PDB entry 1VWL | X-ray diffraction, 1.45 A resolution | chains B and M of the 4 polymer chains in the assembly

Chain B:
Molecule: Streptavidin
Organism: Streptomyces avidinii
UniProtKB: P22629 (SAV_STRAV); residues 13-135 here correspond to UniProt positions 37-159 (UniProt number = residue number + 24)
Amino-acid sequence (123 residues; numbered 13 to 135; the number before each row is that of its first residue):
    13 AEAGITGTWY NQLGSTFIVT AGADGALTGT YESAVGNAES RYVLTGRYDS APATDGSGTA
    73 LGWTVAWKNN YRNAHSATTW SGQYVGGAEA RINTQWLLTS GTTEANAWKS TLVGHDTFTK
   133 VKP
UniProt features mapped onto this chain:
  - motif: Arg-59 to Asp-61 (Cell attachment site)
  - binding site (biotin): Tyr-43, Tyr-54, Trp-92, Trp-108, Trp-120

Chain M:
Molecule: Peptide ligand containing hpq
Organism: Bothrops insularis
Amino-acid sequence (9 residues; row label = number of the first residue in the row):
     3 HPQGPP
     1 C
     9 KX
Modified positions: NH2 (amino group) at position 10
Covalently attached groups: pentanoic acid (LEA) linked to Cys-1

Interface between chain B and chain M:
Pairs across the interface (16):
  Leu-25(B) / Gln-5(M)
  Ser-45(B) / Pro-4(M)  hydrogen bond (side chain-backbone)
  Ser-45(B) / Gly-6(M)
  Ala-46(B) / Gly-6(M)
  Ala-46(B) / Pro-7(M)  hydrophobic
  Ala-46(B) / Pro-8(M)
  Val-47(B) / Pro-8(M)  hydrophobic
  Tyr-54(B) / Pro-4(M)
  Trp-79(B) / His-3(M)
  Trp-79(B) / Pro-4(M)  hydrophobic
  Trp-79(B) / Gln-5(M)
  Ser-88(B) / His-3(M)  hydrogen bond
  Thr-90(B) / Gln-5(M)  hydrogen bond
  Trp-108(B) / Gln-5(M)
  Leu-110(B) / His-3(M)
  Leu-110(B) / Gln-5(M)
Also at the interface, not in a pair above, chain B (13 interface residues in all): Ser-27, Ala-86, Trp-92

Overview:
The interface between chain B and chain M involves 13 residues on one side and 6 on the other, with 3 hydrogen
bonds. Polar pairs include Ser-45(B)/Pro-4(M), Ser-88(B)/His-3(M) and Thr-90(B)/Gln-5(M). Covalently linked
pentanoic acid: at Cys-1(M).
Here chain B is Streptavidin (Streptomyces avidinii) and chain M is Peptide ligand containing hpq (Bothrops
insularis). Entry 1VWL (Streptavidin-cyclo-[5-S-valeramide-hpqgppc]k-NH2, ph 3.5, I222 complex) was determined
by X-ray diffraction (same publication as 1VWA, 1VWB, 1VWC, 1VWD, 1VWE, 1VWF and 11 further entries).
